PDB entry 1Q4S | X-ray diffraction, 1.95 A resolution | chains A and B

== Chain A (and B) ==
Name: Thioesterase
From: Arthrobacter sp
Notes: EC 3.1.2.23; chain B of this document is another copy of the same molecule, construct and numbering; everything in this record applies to it too
UniProt: Q04416 (Q04416_9MICC); residue numbers follow UniProt; this construct covers 1-151
Amino-acid sequence (151 residues; each row starts with the number of its first residue):
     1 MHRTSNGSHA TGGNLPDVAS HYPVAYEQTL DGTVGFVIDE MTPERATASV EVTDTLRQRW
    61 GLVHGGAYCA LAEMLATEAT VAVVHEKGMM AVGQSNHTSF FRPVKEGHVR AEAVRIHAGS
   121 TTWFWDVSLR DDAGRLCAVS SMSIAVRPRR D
Unresolved in the structure: 1-9 (chain B: 1-11)
Curated features (UniProtKB/Swiss-Prot):
  - active site: E73
  - binding site (substrate): F100 to R102
Residues lining bound ligands:
  - coenzyme A (COA), molecule 1: Q58, V63, G65, Y68, F100, F101, R102, P103
  - coenzyme A (COA), molecule 2: E73, M90, V92, G93, Q94, H117, G119, S120, T121, T122, A145, R147, P148, R150
  - P-hydroxybenzoic acid (PHB), molecule 1: L15, D31, E73, M74, T77, E78, V92, G93
  - P-hydroxybenzoic acid (PHB), molecule 2: Q58, R59, W60, H64, G65, G66
Reported in the primary citation:
  - self-association interface (contacts with another copy of this molecule): Y22 to V34, D54 to M74, G93 to P103, H117, F124
  - binding site for coenzyme A: S120, T121, P148, R150
  - binding site for P-hydroxybenzoic acid: G65, E73, T77, E78
  - mutagenesis - E73A: decreased catalytic activity

== How chain A and chain B interact ==
Contacting residue pairs - 88 pairs, chain A then chain B:
  A10(A) with R59(B)
  L15(A) with R59(B)
  P16(A) with R59(B), hydrogen bond (backbone-side chain)
  V18(A) with W60(B), hydrophobic
  Y22(A) with R59(B); W60(B), hydrophobic
  P23(A) with R59(B); W60(B); G61(B)
  V24(A) with D54(B); Q58(B); R59(B), hydrogen bond (backbone-backbone); G61(B)
  Q28(A) with D54(B); T55(B)
  T29(A) with D54(B); R57(B); Q58(B); R59(B)
  L30(A) with D54(B); T55(B), hydrogen bond (backbone-backbone); R57(B), hydrogen bond (backbone-backbone); H64(B)
  D31(A) with H64(B), salt bridge
  T33(A) with T33(B); T55(B)
  V34(A) with L30(B), hydrophobic
  D54(A) with V24(B); Q28(B); T29(B); L30(B)
  T55(A) with Q28(B), hydrogen bond (backbone-backbone); L30(B), hydrogen bond (backbone-backbone); T33(B)
  R57(A) with T29(B); L30(B), hydrogen bond (backbone-backbone)
  Q58(A) with V24(B); T29(B); D31(B)
  R59(A) with L15(B); P16(B), hydrogen bond (side chain-backbone); Y22(B), hydrogen bond; P23(B); V24(B), hydrogen bond (backbone-backbone); T29(B); E78(B), salt bridge
  W60(A) with V18(B), hydrophobic; Y22(B), hydrophobic; P23(B); E78(B), hydrogen bond
  G61(A) with P23(B); V24(B)
  H64(A) with L30(B); D31(B), salt bridge; A70(B); M74(B)
  G65(A) with E73(B)
  G66(A) with A70(B); E73(B)
  C69(A) with C69(B), hydrophobic; N96(B)
  A70(A) with H64(B); G66(B)
  E73(A) with G65(B); F100(B)
  M74(A) with H64(B)
  E78(A) with R59(B), salt bridge; W60(B), hydrogen bond
  G93(A) with F100(B)
  Q94(A) with S99(B); F100(B), hydrogen bond (backbone-backbone)
  S95(A) with H97(B), hydrogen bond; T98(B)
  N96(A) with C69(B); N96(B); H97(B); T98(B), hydrogen bond (backbone-backbone)
  H97(A) with S95(B), hydrogen bond; N96(B); H97(B)
  T98(A) with S95(B); N96(B), hydrogen bond (backbone-backbone)
  S99(A) with Q94(B)
  F100(A) with E73(B); G93(B); Q94(B), hydrogen bond (backbone-backbone); S95(B); N96(B)
Interface residues without a listed pair, chain A (41 interface residues in all): A19, L56, A67, V81, H85
Interface residues without a listed pair, chain B (38 interface residues in all): V34, L56, V81, H85

== Overview ==
41 residues of chain A and 38 residues of chain B are in contact; the contacts include 18 hydrogen bonds and 4
salt bridges. Polar pairs include D31(A)-H64(B), R59(A)-E78(B) and P16(A)-R59(B). From the paper: a binding
site for coenzyme A at S120(A), T121(A) and P148(A) among others; E73A of chain A reduces catalytic activity.
Chain A and chain B are both Thioesterase (Arthrobacter sp); the structure, Crystal structure of Arthrobacter
sp. strain SU 4-hydroxybenzoyl CoA thioesterase complexed with CoA and 4-hydroxybenzoic acid, was determined
by X-ray diffraction (same publication as 1Q4T and 1Q4U).
